1B0G - chains A and B of the 3 polymer chains in the assembly; structure by X-ray diffraction, 2.50 A resolution.

[Chain A]
Protein: Class I histocompatibility antigen
Source organism: Homo sapiens
UniProtKB: P01892 (1A02_HUMAN); residues 1-275 here correspond to UniProt positions 25-299 (UniProt number = residue number + 24)
Chain sequence (275 residues; row label = number of the first residue in the row):
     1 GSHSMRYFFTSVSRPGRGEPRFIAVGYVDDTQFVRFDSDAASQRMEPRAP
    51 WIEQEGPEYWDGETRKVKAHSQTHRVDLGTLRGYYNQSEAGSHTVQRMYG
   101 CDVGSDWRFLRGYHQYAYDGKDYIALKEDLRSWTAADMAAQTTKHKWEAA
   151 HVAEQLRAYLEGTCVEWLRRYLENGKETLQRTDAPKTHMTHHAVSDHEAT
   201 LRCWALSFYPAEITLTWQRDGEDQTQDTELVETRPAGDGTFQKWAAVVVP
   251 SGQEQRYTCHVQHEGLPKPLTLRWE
Disulfide bonds: Cys101-Cys164, Cys203-Cys259

[Chain B]
Protein: Beta 2-microglobulin
Source organism: Homo sapiens
UniProtKB: P61769 (B2MG_HUMAN); residues 0-99 here correspond to UniProt positions 11-110 (UniProt number = residue number + 11)
Chain sequence (100 residues; each row starts with the number of its first residue; numbering starts at 0):
     0 MIQRTPKIQVYSRHPAENGKSNFLNCYVSGFHPSDIEVDLLKNGERIEKV
    50 EHSDLSFSKDWSFYLLYYTEFTPTEKDEYACRVNHVTLSQPKIVKWDRDM
Disulfide bonds: Cys25-Cys80

[Interface between chain A and chain B]
Pairs across the interface (60):
  Arg6(A) - Lys58(B)
  Phe8(A) - Ser55(B)
  Phe8(A) - Phe56(B)  hydrophobic
  Phe9(A) - Phe56(B)
  Thr10(A) - Phe56(B)
  Thr10(A) - Phe62(B)
  Val12(A) - Ser33(B)
  Ile23(A) - Leu54(B)
  Val25(A) - Asp53(B)
  Val25(A) - Leu54(B)
  Val25(A) - Ser55(B)
  Tyr27(A) - Ser55(B)
  Tyr27(A) - Tyr63(B)  hydrogen bond
  Gln32(A) - Asp53(B)  hydrogen bond
  Arg35(A) - Asp53(B)  salt bridge
  Arg48(A) - Asp53(B)  salt bridge
  His93(A) - Met0(B)
  Gln96(A) - His31(B)  hydrogen bond
  Gln96(A) - Phe56(B)
  Gln96(A) - Trp60(B)  hydrogen bond (side chain-backbone)
  Gln96(A) - Phe62(B)
  Arg97(A) - Phe56(B)
  Met98(A) - Lys58(B)
  Tyr113(A) - Lys58(B)
  Gln115(A) - Trp60(B)
  Tyr116(A) - Trp60(B)
  Ala117(A) - Trp60(B)  hydrophobic
  Asp119(A) - Met0(B)
  Asp119(A) - Ile1(B)
  Asp119(A) - His31(B)
  Gly120(A) - Ile1(B)
  Gly120(A) - Arg3(B)  hydrogen bond (backbone-side chain)
  Gly120(A) - His31(B)
  Gly120(A) - Trp60(B)
  Lys121(A) - Met0(B)
  Lys121(A) - Ile1(B)
  Asp122(A) - Trp60(B)  hydrogen bond
  Arg202(A) - Asp98(B)  hydrogen bond (side chain-backbone)
  Arg202(A) - Met99(B)
  Trp204(A) - Asp98(B)
  Trp204(A) - Met99(B)
  Val231(A) - Gln8(B)
  Glu232(A) - Lys6(B)
  Glu232(A) - Gln8(B)  hydrogen bond (backbone-side chain)
  Glu232(A) - Tyr26(B)
  Glu232(A) - Ser28(B)  hydrogen bond
  Arg234(A) - Gln8(B)  hydrogen bond
  Arg234(A) - Tyr10(B)
  Arg234(A) - Met99(B)  hydrogen bond (side chain-backbone)
  Pro235(A) - Tyr10(B)  hydrogen bond (backbone-side chain)
  Pro235(A) - Tyr26(B)
  Ala236(A) - Arg12(B)  hydrogen bond (backbone-side chain)
  Ala236(A) - Asn24(B)  hydrogen bond (backbone-side chain)
  Gly237(A) - Arg12(B)  hydrogen bond (backbone-side chain)
  Gly237(A) - Leu65(B)
  Asp238(A) - Arg12(B)
  Gln242(A) - Tyr10(B)
  Gln242(A) - Ser11(B)  hydrogen bond (side chain-backbone)
  Gln242(A) - Arg12(B)  hydrogen bond (side chain-backbone)
  Trp244(A) - Met99(B)  hydrogen bond (side chain-backbone)
Interface residues without a listed pair, chain A (38 interface residues in all): Ser92, Thr94, Leu206, Thr233
Interface residues without a listed pair, chain B (26 interface residues in all): His13, Pro14

[Overview]
38 residues of chain A face 26 of chain B across their interface; the contacts include 18 hydrogen bonds and 2
salt bridges. Polar pairs include Arg35(A)-Asp53(B), Arg48(A)-Asp53(B) and Tyr27(A)-Tyr63(B).
Chain A is Class I histocompatibility antigen and chain B is Beta 2-microglobulin, both from Homo sapiens; the
structure, Class I histocompatibility antigen (HLA-A2.1)/beta 2-microglobulin/peptide P1049 complex, was
determined by X-ray diffraction, deposited together with 1BZ9.
